PDB entry 5ULX | X-ray diffraction, 1.96 A resolution | chains T and A of the 3 polymer chains in the assembly

[Chain T]
Molecule: 11-nt DNA strand
Sequence (11 nucleotides; each row starts with the number of its first residue):
   837 TCTXGGGTCC T
Unresolved in the structure: 837-838
Modified residues: MA7 (1N-methyladenosine-5'-monophosphate) at position 840

[Chain A]
Protein: DNA polymerase iota
From: Homo sapiens
Notes: EC 2.7.7.7
UniProtKB: Q9UNA4 (POLI_HUMAN); residues 1-420 here correspond to UniProt positions 26-445 (UniProt number = residue number + 25)
Chain sequence (420 residues; each row starts with the number of its first residue):
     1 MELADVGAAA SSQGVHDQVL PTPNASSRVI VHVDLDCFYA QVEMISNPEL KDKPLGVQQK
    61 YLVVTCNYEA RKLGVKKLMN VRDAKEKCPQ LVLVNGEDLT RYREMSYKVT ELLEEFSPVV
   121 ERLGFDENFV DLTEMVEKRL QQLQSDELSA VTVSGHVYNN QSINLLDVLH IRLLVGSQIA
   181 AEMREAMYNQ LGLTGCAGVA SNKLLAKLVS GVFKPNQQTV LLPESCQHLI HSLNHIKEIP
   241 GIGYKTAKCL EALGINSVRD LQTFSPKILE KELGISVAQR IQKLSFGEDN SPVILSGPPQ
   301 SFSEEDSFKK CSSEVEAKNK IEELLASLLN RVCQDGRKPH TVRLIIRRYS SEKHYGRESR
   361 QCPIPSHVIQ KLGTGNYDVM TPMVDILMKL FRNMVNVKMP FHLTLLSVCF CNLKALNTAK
Unresolved in the structure: 1-25, 351-355, 372-377, 398-402, 415-420
What the authors report for this chain:
  - catalytic residues: Asp34, Asp126, Glu127

[Chain T / chain A interface]
Contacting residue pairs - 30 pairs, chain T then chain A:
  DT839(T) - Tyr61(A)  phosphate contact
  DT839(T) - Ser307(A)  phosphate contact
  DT839(T) - Arg347(A)  phosphate contact
  MA7_840(T) - Gln59(A)  base contact
  MA7_840(T) - Lys60(A)  phosphate contact
  MA7_840(T) - Tyr61(A)  hydrogen bond to the phosphate
  MA7_840(T) - Leu62(A)  sugar contact
  MA7_840(T) - Val64(A)  base contact
  MA7_840(T) - Ser307(A)  sugar contact
  MA7_840(T) - Arg347(A)  salt bridge to the phosphate
  DG841(T) - Gln59(A)  sugar contact
  DG841(T) - Lys60(A)  salt bridge to the phosphate
  DG841(T) - Glu97(A)  phosphate contact
  DG841(T) - Leu99(A)  phosphate contact
  DG841(T) - Glu305(A)  sugar contact
  DG841(T) - Asp306(A)  phosphate contact
  DG841(T) - Ser307(A)  hydrogen bond to the phosphate
  DG842(T) - Leu99(A)  phosphate contact
  DG842(T) - Arg103(A)  salt bridge to the phosphate
  DG842(T) - Ser303(A)  sugar contact
  DG842(T) - Glu304(A)  phosphate contact
  DG842(T) - Glu305(A)  hydrogen bond to the phosphate
  DG843(T) - Arg103(A)  salt bridge to the phosphate
  DG843(T) - Phe302(A)  phosphate contact
  DG843(T) - Ser303(A)  hydrogen bond to the phosphate
  DG843(T) - Arg331(A)  salt bridge to the phosphate
  DT844(T) - Pro299(A)  phosphate contact
  DT844(T) - Gln300(A)  hydrogen bond to the phosphate
  DT844(T) - Ser301(A)  hydrogen bond to the phosphate
  DC845(T) - Gln300(A)  phosphate contact
Also at the interface, not in a pair above, chain A (23 interface residues in all): Tyr39, Leu78, Gly124, Phe125

[Overview]
7 residues of chain T and 23 residues of chain A are in contact; the contacts include 6 hydrogen bonds and 5
salt bridges. Among the polar pairs are MA7_840(T)-Tyr61(A), DG841(T)-Ser307(A) and DG842(T)-Glu305(A). From
the paper: catalytic residues Asp34(A), Asp126(A) and Glu127(A).
Chain T is an 11-nt DNA strand and chain A is DNA polymerase iota (Homo sapiens); the structure, Structure of
human DNA polymerase iota bound to template 1-methyl-deoxyadenosine crystallized in the presence of dCTP, was
determined by X-ray diffraction together with 5ULW from the same study.
